Entry 4BBT (X-ray diffraction, 1.60 A resolution); this record covers chain A.

# Chain A
Molecule: Photoactive yellow protein
Organism: Halorhodospira halophila
Reference sequence: P16113 (PYP_HALHA); numbering as in UniProt (aligned over 1-125)
Chain sequence (125 residues; numbered 1 to 125; the number before each row is that of its first residue):
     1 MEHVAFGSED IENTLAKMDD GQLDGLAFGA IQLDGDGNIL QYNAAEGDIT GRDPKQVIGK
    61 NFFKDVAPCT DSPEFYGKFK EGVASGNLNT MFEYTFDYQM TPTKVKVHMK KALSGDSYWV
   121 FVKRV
Curated features (UniProtKB/Swiss-Prot):
  - modified residue: Cys-69 (S-(4-hydroxycinnamyl)cysteine)
Covalently attached groups: 4'-hydroxycinnamic acid (HC4) linked to Cys-69
Small-molecule neighbours: 4'-hydroxycinnamic acid (HC4): Ile-31, Tyr-42, Glu-46, Thr-50, Arg-52, Phe-62, Val-66, Ala-67, Thr-70, Phe-96, Asp-97, Tyr-98
Reported in the primary citation:
  - binding site for 4'-hydroxycinnamic acid: Glu-46, Cys-69

# Overview
4'-hydroxycinnamic acid is covalently linked to Cys-69. The paper reports a binding site for
4'-hydroxycinnamic acid at Glu-46 and Cys-69.
Chain A is Photoactive yellow protein (Halorhodospira halophila); the structure, The PR1 Photocycle
Intermediate of Photoactive Yellow Protein, was determined by X-ray diffraction (same publication as 4B9O,
4BBU and 4BBV).
